PDB entry 5SX1 | X-ray diffraction, 1.80 A resolution | chains A and B

# Chain A (and B)
Name: Catalase-peroxidase
Source organism: Burkholderia pseudomallei (strain 1710b)
Notes: EC 1.11.1.21; chain B of this document is another copy of the same molecule, construct and numbering; everything in this record applies to it too
Reference sequence: Q3JNW6 (KATG_BURP1); residues 21-748 here correspond to UniProt positions 1-728 (UniProt number = residue number - 20)
Amino-acid sequence (728 residues; numbered 21 to 748; the number before each row is that of its first residue):
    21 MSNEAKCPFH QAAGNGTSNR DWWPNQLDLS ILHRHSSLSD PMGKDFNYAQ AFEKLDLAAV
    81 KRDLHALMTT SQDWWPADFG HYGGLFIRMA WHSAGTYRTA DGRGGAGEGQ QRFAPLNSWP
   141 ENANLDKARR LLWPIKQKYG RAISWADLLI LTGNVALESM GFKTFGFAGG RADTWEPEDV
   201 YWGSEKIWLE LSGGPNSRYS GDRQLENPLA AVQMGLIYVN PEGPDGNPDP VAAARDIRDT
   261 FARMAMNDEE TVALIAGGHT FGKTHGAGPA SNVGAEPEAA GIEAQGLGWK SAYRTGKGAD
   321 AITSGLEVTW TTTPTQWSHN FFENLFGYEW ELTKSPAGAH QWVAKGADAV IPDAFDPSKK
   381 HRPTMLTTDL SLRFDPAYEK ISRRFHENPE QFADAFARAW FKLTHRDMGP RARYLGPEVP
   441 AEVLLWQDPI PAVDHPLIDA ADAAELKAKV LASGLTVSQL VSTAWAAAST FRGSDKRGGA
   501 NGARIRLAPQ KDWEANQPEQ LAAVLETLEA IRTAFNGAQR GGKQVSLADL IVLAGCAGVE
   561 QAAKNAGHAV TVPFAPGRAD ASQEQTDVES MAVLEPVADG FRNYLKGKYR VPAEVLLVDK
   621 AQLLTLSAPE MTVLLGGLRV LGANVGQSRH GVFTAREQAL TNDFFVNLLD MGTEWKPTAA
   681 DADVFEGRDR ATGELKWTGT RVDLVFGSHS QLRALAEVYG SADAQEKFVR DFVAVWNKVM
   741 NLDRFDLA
Not modelled in the structure: 21-35
Differences from the reference sequence: engineered mutation Glu-141 (Asp121 in Q3JNW6)
Swiss-Prot annotation at these positions:
  - active site: His-112 (Proton acceptor)
  - binding site (heme b): His-279
  - site: Arg-108 (Transition state stabilizer)
  - cross-link: Trp-111 to Tyr-238 (Tryptophyl-tyrosyl-methioninium (Trp-Tyr) (with M-244)), Tyr-238 to Met-264 (Tryptophyl-tyrosyl-methioninium (Tyr-Met) (with W-91))
Covalently attached groups: covalent link Trp-111/Tyr-238; covalent link Tyr-238/Met-264
Metal / ion sites: Na+: Gly-122, Gly-124, Ser-494; heme Fe near His-279 (its only coordinating residue here)
Small-molecule neighbours:
  - heme (HEM): Asp-98, Gly-104, Leu-105, Ile-107, Arg-108, Trp-111, Glu-141, Val-239, Pro-241, Ile-257, Phe-261, Leu-274, Ile-275, Gly-278, His-279, Phe-281, Gly-282, Lys-283, Thr-284, His-285, Thr-323, Ser-324, Leu-326, Trp-330, Leu-386, Thr-388, Phe-416, Trp-420
  - oxygen molecule (OXY), molecule 1: Arg-108, His-112, Glu-141
  - oxygen molecule (OXY), molecule 2: Arg-108, Trp-111, His-112, Glu-141

# Interface between chain A and chain B
Contacting residue pairs (154; chain A residue first):
  Gly-36(A) with Tyr-201(B); Gly-203(B); Ser-204(B)
  Thr-37(A) with Gly-203(B), hydrogen bond (backbone-backbone); Ser-204(B), hydrogen bond (side chain-backbone); Glu-205(B), hydrogen bond (side chain-backbone); Lys-206(B), hydrogen bond
  Asn-39(A) with Ala-134(B), hydrogen bond (side chain-backbone); Pro-135(B); Pro-197(B)
  Trp-42(A) with Glu-205(B); Lys-206(B); Ile-207(B); Trp-208(B); Met-234(B), hydrophobic
  Trp-43(A) with Ala-134(B), hydrophobic; Pro-135(B), hydrophobic; Ser-138(B); Trp-208(B), hydrophobic; Glu-296(B), hydrogen bond; Glu-298(B); Ala-299(B)
  Gln-46(A) with Glu-298(B), hydrogen bond (side chain-backbone)
  His-53(A) with Leu-58(B); Ser-59(B)
  Arg-54(A) with Leu-58(B)
  Ser-56(A) with Ser-56(B)
  Leu-58(A) with His-53(B); Arg-54(B); Ser-56(B); Ser-627(B); Pro-629(B)
  Ser-59(A) with His-53(B); Pro-629(B)
  Asp-60(A) with Pro-629(B)
  Pro-61(A) with Leu-715(B); Val-718(B), hydrophobic; Lys-727(B), hydrogen bond (backbone-side chain)
  Met-62(A) with Val-718(B), hydrophobic
  Trp-94(A) with Met-671(B), hydrophobic; Arg-690(B)
  Arg-132(A) with Ser-710(B); Ala-714(B); Glu-717(B), salt bridge
  Phe-133(A) with Ser-710(B); Ala-714(B), hydrophobic
  Ala-134(A) with Asn-39(B), hydrogen bond (backbone-side chain)
  Pro-135(A) with Asn-39(B); Trp-43(B), hydrophobic
  Asn-137(A) with Ser-710(B)
  Ser-138(A) with Trp-43(B)
  Arg-150(A) with Met-671(B); Arg-713(B)
  Trp-153(A) with Leu-669(B), hydrogen bond (side chain-backbone); Glu-717(B); Ser-721(B)
  Gln-157(A) with Gly-720(B), hydrogen bond (side chain-backbone); Ser-721(B); Ala-722(B), hydrogen bond (backbone-backbone)
  Lys-158(A) with Ala-722(B)
  Gly-160(A) with Ser-721(B); Asp-723(B)
  Arg-161(A) with Asp-723(B), salt bridge
  Trp-165(A) with Glu-717(B), hydrogen bond
  Trp-195(A) with Gln-711(B); Ala-714(B); Val-718(B), hydrophobic
  Glu-196(A) with Gln-711(B)
  Pro-197(A) with Asn-39(B); Gln-711(B)
  Tyr-201(A) with Gly-36(B)
  Gly-203(A) with Gly-36(B); Thr-37(B), hydrogen bond (backbone-backbone)
  Ser-204(A) with Gly-36(B); Thr-37(B), hydrogen bond (backbone-side chain)
  Glu-205(A) with Thr-37(B), hydrogen bond (backbone-side chain); Trp-42(B)
  Lys-206(A) with Thr-37(B), hydrogen bond; Trp-42(B)
  Ile-207(A) with Trp-42(B)
  Trp-208(A) with Trp-42(B); Trp-43(B), hydrophobic
  Met-234(A) with Trp-42(B), hydrophobic
  Glu-296(A) with Trp-43(B), hydrogen bond
  Glu-298(A) with Trp-43(B); Gln-46(B); Ser-710(B), hydrogen bond
  Ala-299(A) with Trp-43(B)
  Ile-302(A) with Phe-685(B), hydrophobic; Arg-701(B); Val-705(B); Ser-708(B)
  Glu-303(A) with Trp-675(B); Phe-685(B)
  Gln-305(A) with Leu-668(B); Trp-675(B); Leu-704(B), hydrogen bond (side chain-backbone); Gly-707(B); Ser-708(B); Arg-713(B), hydrogen bond (backbone-side chain)
  Gly-306(A) with Gly-707(B); Ser-708(B)
  Leu-307(A) with Met-671(B), hydrophobic
  Ser-627(A) with Leu-58(B)
  Pro-629(A) with Leu-58(B); Ser-59(B); Asp-60(B); Pro-61(B), hydrophobic
  Leu-668(A) with Gln-305(B)
  Leu-669(A) with Trp-153(B), hydrogen bond (backbone-side chain)
  Met-671(A) with Trp-94(B), hydrophobic; Arg-150(B), hydrogen bond; Leu-307(B), hydrophobic
  Trp-675(A) with Glu-303(B); Gln-305(B)
  Phe-685(A) with Ile-302(B), hydrophobic; Glu-303(B)
  Arg-690(A) with Trp-94(B)
  Arg-701(A) with Ile-302(B)
  Leu-704(A) with Gln-305(B), hydrogen bond (backbone-side chain)
  Val-705(A) with Ile-302(B)
  Gly-707(A) with Gln-305(B); Gly-306(B)
  Ser-708(A) with Ile-302(B); Gln-305(B); Gly-306(B)
  Ser-710(A) with Arg-132(B); Phe-133(B); Asn-137(B); Glu-298(B), hydrogen bond
  Gln-711(A) with Trp-195(B); Glu-196(B); Pro-197(B)
  Arg-713(A) with Arg-150(B); Gln-305(B), hydrogen bond (side chain-backbone)
  Ala-714(A) with Arg-132(B); Phe-133(B), hydrophobic; Trp-195(B)
  Leu-715(A) with Pro-61(B)
  Glu-717(A) with Arg-132(B), salt bridge; Trp-153(B); Trp-165(B), hydrogen bond
  Val-718(A) with Pro-61(B), hydrophobic; Met-62(B), hydrophobic; Trp-195(B), hydrophobic
  Gly-720(A) with Gln-157(B), hydrogen bond (backbone-side chain)
  Ser-721(A) with Trp-153(B); Gln-157(B); Gly-160(B)
  Ala-722(A) with Gln-157(B), hydrogen bond (backbone-backbone); Lys-158(B)
  Asp-723(A) with Gly-160(B); Arg-161(B), salt bridge
  Lys-727(A) with Pro-61(B), hydrogen bond (side chain-backbone)
Other interface residues (no listed pair), chain A (83 interface residues in all): Leu-52, His-55, Gly-63, Lys-156, Tyr-159, Glu-614, Val-666, Lys-676, Pro-677, Tyr-719, Asp-731
Other interface residues (no listed pair), chain B (83 interface residues in all): Leu-52, Gly-63, Lys-156, Tyr-159, Gly-301, Glu-614, Val-666, Lys-676, Pro-677, Tyr-719, Asp-731

# Overview
Chain A and chain B each contribute 83 residues to their interface, with 30 hydrogen bonds and 4 salt bridges.
Polar pairs include Arg-132(A)/Glu-717(B), Arg-161(A)/Asp-723(B) and Thr-37(A)/Ser-204(B). Bound to chain A:
heme and oxygen molecule.
Chain A and chain B are both Catalase-peroxidase (Burkholderia pseudomallei (strain 1710b)); the structure,
Crystal structure of D141E variant of B. pseudomallei KatG, was determined by X-ray diffraction together with
5SX2 from the same study.
